Entry 1WWD (solution NMR); this record covers chains B and A.

[Chain B]
Molecule: 6-nt RNA strand
Sequence (6 nucleotides; row label = number of the first residue in the row):
   493 AACAGU

[Chain A]
Name: Nucleoprotein p10
From: Moloney murine leukemia virus
UniProtKB: P03332 (GAG_MLVMO); residues 1-56 here correspond to UniProt positions 479-534 (UniProt number = residue number + 478)
Amino-acid sequence (56 residues; numbered 1 to 56; the number before each row is that of its first residue):
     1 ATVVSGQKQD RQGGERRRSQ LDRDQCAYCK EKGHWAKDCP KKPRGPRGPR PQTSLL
UniProt features mapped onto this chain:
  - zinc finger: Asp-24 to Lys-41 (CCHC-type)
Bound ions: Zn2+: Cys-26, Cys-29, His-34, Cys-39

[Chain B / chain A interface]
Residue-residue contacts (18; chain B residue first):
  A494(B) with Tyr-28(A), sugar contact
  C495(B) with Ala-27(A), sugar contact; Tyr-28(A), base contact; Ala-36(A), sugar contact; Lys-42(A), base contact
  A496(B) with Arg-18(A), sugar contact; Leu-21(A), sugar contact; Ala-27(A), base contact; Tyr-28(A), base contact; Lys-30(A), base contact
  G497(B) with Leu-21(A), base contact; Asp-22(A), base contact; Arg-23(A), sugar contact; Asp-24(A), base contact; Gln-25(A), base contact; Cys-26(A), base contact; Ala-27(A), base contact; Ala-36(A), base contact
Also at the interface, not in a pair above, chain B (5 interface residues in all): U498
Also at the interface, not in a pair above, chain A (16 interface residues in all): Ser-19, Trp-35, Lys-37, Lys-41

[Summary]
Chain B and chain A form an interface of 5 and 16 residues respectively. Cys-26(A), Cys-29(A), His-34(A) and
Cys-39(A) form the Zn2+ site.
Here chain B is a 6-nt RNA strand and chain A is Nucleoprotein p10 (Moloney murine leukemia virus). Entry 1WWD
(NMR structure) was determined by solution NMR, deposited together with 1WWE, 1WWF and 1WWG.
